PDB entry 7M4F | X-ray diffraction, 1.95 A resolution | chains A and T of the 4 polymer chains in the assembly

[Chain A]
Name: DNA polymerase lambda
Source organism: Homo sapiens
Notes: EC 2.7.7.7, 4.2.99.-
UniProtKB: Q9UGP5 (DPOLL_HUMAN); numbering as in UniProt; present here: 242-464, 470-575
Amino-acid sequence (329 residues; each row starts with the number of its first residue; note: 5 numbers in that range are skipped by the numbering (no residue carries them; nothing is unmodelled there)):
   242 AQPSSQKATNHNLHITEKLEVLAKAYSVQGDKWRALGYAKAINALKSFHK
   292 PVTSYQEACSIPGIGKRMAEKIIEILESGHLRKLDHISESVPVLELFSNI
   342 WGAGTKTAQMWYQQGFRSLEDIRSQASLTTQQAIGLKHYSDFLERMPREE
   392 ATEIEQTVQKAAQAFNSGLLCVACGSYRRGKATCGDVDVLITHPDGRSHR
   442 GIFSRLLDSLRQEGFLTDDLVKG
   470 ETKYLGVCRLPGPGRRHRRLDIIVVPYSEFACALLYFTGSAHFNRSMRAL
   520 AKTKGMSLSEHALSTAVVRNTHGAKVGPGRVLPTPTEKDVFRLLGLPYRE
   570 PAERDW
Unresolved in the structure: 242-250, 536-546
Differences from the reference sequence: conflict Lys-463 (Ser in Q9UGP5), Gly-464 (Gln in Q9UGP5), Thr-471 (Gln in Q9UGP5); engineered mutation Ala-543 (Cys in Q9UGP5)
Bound ions: Na+ site 1: Ser-339, Ile-341, Ala-344 (shared with 1 residue of chain P); Na+ site 2: Asp-427, Asp-429, Asp-490 (shared with 2 residues of chain P); Mg2+: Asp-427, Asp-429 (together with pyrophosphate) (shared with 1 residue of chain P)
Residues lining bound ligands: pyrophosphate (PPV): Arg-386, Gly-416, Ser-417, Arg-420, Cys-425, Gly-426, Asp-427, Asp-429, Thr-507
What the authors report for this chain:
  - conformationally variable residues (side-chain flip): Asp-427

[Chain T]
Molecule: 11-nt DNA strand
Sequence (11 nucleotides; row label = number of the first residue in the row):
     1 CGGCAGTACTG

[Interface between chain A and chain T]
Pairs across the interface (17):
  Trp-274(A) / DC4(T)  stacking on the base
  Thr-371(A) / DG11(T)  phosphate contact
  Gln-372(A) / DT10(T)  sugar contact
  Val-462(A) / DC9(T)  phosphate contact
  Val-462(A) / DT10(T)  phosphate contact
  Lys-463(A) / DT10(T)  hydrogen bond to the phosphate
  Gly-464(A) / DC9(T)  phosphate contact
  Glu-470(A) / DC9(T)  hydrogen bond to the phosphate
  Thr-471(A) / DC9(T)  hydrogen bond to the phosphate
  Lys-472(A) / DC9(T)  hydrogen bond to the phosphate
  Tyr-505(A) / DA5(T)  hydrogen bond to the base
  Tyr-505(A) / DG6(T)  base contact
  Arg-514(A) / DA5(T)  phosphate contact
  Arg-517(A) / DA5(T)  salt bridge to the phosphate
  Lys-521(A) / DG3(T)  hydrogen bond to the phosphate
  Lys-521(A) / DC4(T)  salt bridge to the phosphate
  Glu-529(A) / DG6(T)  base contact
Other interface residues (no listed pair), chain A (17 interface residues in all): Leu-277, Leu-461, His-530
Other interface residues (no listed pair), chain T (9 interface residues in all): DT7, DA8

[Summary]
17 residues of chain A face 9 of chain T across their interface; the contacts include 6 hydrogen bonds, 2 salt
bridges and 1 aromatic stacking contact. Polar contacts include Tyr-505(A)/DA5(T), Lys-463(A)/DT10(T) and
Glu-470(A)/DC9(T). Chain A binds pyrophosphate. Ser-339(A), Ile-341(A) and Ala-344(A) form the Na+ site 1.
From the paper: conformational variability at Asp-427(A).
Chain A is DNA polymerase lambda (Homo sapiens) and chain T is an 11-nt DNA strand; the structure, DNA
Polymerase Lambda, dCTP:At Mg2+ Product State Ternary Complex, 300 min, was determined by X-ray diffraction
together with 7M43, 7M44, 7M45, 7M46, 7M47, 7M48 and 12 further entries from the same study.
